Entry 4C10 (electron microscopy, 13.00 A resolution (very low resolution: no residue pairs are listed; an interface is given only as per-side residue counts)); this record covers chains B and C of the 6 polymer chains in the assembly.

[Chain B]
Molecule: VP3
Organism: Human enterovirus 71
UniProtKB: A9X4C2 (A9X4C2_9ENTO); residues 1-254 here correspond to UniProt positions 70-323 (UniProt number = residue number + 69)
Sequence (254 residues; each row starts with the number of its first residue):
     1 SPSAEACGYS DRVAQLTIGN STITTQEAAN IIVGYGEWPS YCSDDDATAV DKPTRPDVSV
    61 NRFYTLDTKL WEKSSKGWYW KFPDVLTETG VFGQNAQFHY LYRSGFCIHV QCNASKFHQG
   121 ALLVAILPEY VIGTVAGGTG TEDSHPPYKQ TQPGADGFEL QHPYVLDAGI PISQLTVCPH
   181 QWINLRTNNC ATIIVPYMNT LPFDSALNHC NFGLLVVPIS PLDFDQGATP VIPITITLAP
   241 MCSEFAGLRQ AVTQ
Unresolved in the structure: 1-10
Metal / ion sites: Na+: Ser-40, Tyr-41 (shared with 1 residue of chain A)

[Chain C]
Molecule: VP2
Organism: Human enterovirus 71
UniProtKB: A9X4C2 (A9X4C2_9ENTO); residues 1-242 here correspond to UniProt positions 324-565 (UniProt number = residue number + 323)
Sequence (242 residues; numbered 1 to 242; the number before each row is that of its first residue):
     1 GFPTEPKPGT NQFLTTDDGV SAPILPNFHP TPCIHIPGEV RNLLELCQVE TILEVNNVPT
    61 NATSLMERLR FPVSAQAGKG ELCAVFRADP GRDGPWQSTM LGQLCGYYTQ WSGSLEVTFM
   121 FTGSFMATGK MLIAYTPPGG PLPKDRATAM LGTHVIWDFG LQSSVTLVIP WISNTHYRAH
   181 ARDGVFDYYT TGLVSIWYQT NYVVPIGAPN TAYIIALAAA QKNFTMKLCK DTSHILQTAS
   241 IQ
Metal / ion sites: Na+ site 1 near Val-20 (its only coordinating residue here); Na+ site 2: Gln-221 (shared with 1 residue of chain A)

[Chain B / chain C interface]
At this resolution (13 A) residue pairs are not listed: 36 residues of chain B and 42 of chain C lie at the interface.

[Overview]
Chain B and chain C form an interface of 36 and 42 residues respectively. Ser-40(B) and Tyr-41(B) form the Na+
site.
Chain B is VP3 and chain C is VP2, both from Human enterovirus 71; the structure, Cryo-EM reconstruction of
empty enterovirus 71 in complex with a neutralizing antibody E19, was determined by electron microscopy
together with 4C0U and 4C0Y from the same study.
